1BXN - chains I and L of the 8 polymer chains in the assembly; structure by X-ray diffraction, 2.70 A resolution.

Chain I (and L):
Protein: Protein (ribulose bisphosphate carboxylase small chain)
Source organism: Cupriavidus necator
Notes: EC 4.1.1.39; chain L of this document is another copy of the same molecule, construct and numbering; everything in this record applies to it too
Amino-acid sequence (139 residues; each row starts with the number of its first residue):
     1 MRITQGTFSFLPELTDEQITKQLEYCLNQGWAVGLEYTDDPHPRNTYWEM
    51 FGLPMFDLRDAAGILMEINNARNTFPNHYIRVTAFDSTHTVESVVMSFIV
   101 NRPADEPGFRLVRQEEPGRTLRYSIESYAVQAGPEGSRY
Unresolved in the structure: 130-139

How chain I and chain L interact:
Pairs across the interface (19; chain I residue first):
  R110(I) - R110(L)
  R110(I) - E126(L)  salt bridge
  V112(I) - E126(L)
  R113(I) - D40(L)  salt bridge
  R113(I) - H42(L)
  R113(I) - R44(L)
  R113(I) - N45(L)
  R113(I) - S124(L)
  Q114(I) - Q114(L)  hydrogen bond
  Q114(I) - R122(L)
  Q114(I) - Y123(L)
  Q114(I) - S124(L)
  E115(I) - R122(L)  hydrogen bond (backbone-side chain)
  E115(I) - Y123(L)  hydrogen bond (backbone-backbone)
  E115(I) - I125(L)
  E116(I) - R122(L)
  P117(I) - R122(L)
  R119(I) - R44(L)
  Y128(I) - A129(L)  hydrogen bond (side chain-backbone)

Summary:
Chain I and chain L form an interface of 9 and 12 residues respectively; the contacts include 4 hydrogen bonds
and 2 salt bridges. Among the polar pairs are R110(I)-E126(L), R113(I)-D40(L) and Q114(I)-Q114(L).
Both chains are Protein (ribulose bisphosphate carboxylase small chain) (Cupriavidus necator). Entry 1BXN (The
crystal structure of rubisco from alcaligenes eutrophus to 2.7 angstroms) was determined by X-ray diffraction.
